PDB entry 6J7I | X-ray diffraction, 3.30 A resolution | chain A

== Chain A ==
Protein: Heme oxygenase 1, NADPH--cytochrome P450 reductase
Organism: Rattus norvegicus
Notes: EC 1.14.14.18, 1.6.2.4
Reference sequence: chimeric construct of P06762, P00388: residues 1-235 from P06762 (HMOX1_RAT) positions 1-235 (same numbers); residues 237-853 from P00388 positions 58-674 (UniProt number = residue number - 179)
Amino-acid sequence (873 residues; each row starts with the number of its first residue; numbers below 1 keep their minus sign (Met-19 is residue -19)):
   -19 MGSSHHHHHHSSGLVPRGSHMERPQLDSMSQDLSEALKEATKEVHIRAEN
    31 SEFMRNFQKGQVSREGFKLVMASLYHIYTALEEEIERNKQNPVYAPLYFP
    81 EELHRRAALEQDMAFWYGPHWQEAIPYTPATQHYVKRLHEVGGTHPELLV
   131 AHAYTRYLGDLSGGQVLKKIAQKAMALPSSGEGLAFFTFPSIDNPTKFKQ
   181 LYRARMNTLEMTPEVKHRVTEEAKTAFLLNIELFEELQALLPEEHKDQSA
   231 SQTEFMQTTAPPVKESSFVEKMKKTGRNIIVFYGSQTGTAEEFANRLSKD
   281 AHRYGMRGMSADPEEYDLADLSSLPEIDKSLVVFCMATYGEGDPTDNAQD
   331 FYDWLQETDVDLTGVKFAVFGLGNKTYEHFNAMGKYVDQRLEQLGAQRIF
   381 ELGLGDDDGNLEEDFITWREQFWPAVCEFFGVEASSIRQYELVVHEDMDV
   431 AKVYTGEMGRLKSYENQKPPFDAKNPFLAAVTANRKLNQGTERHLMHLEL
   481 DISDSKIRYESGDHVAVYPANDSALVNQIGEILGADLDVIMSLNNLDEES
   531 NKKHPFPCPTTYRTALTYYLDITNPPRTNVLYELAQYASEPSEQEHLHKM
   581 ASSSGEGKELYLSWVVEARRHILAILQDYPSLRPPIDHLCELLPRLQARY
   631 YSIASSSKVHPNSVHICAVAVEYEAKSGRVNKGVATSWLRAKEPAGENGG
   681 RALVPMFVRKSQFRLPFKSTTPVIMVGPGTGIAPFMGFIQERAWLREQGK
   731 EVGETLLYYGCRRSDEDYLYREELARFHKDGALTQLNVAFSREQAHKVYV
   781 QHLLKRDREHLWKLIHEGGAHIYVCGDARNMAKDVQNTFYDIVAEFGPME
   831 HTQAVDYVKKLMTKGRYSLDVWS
Not modelled in the structure: -19 to 9, 223-245, 675-681
Sequence notes: initiating methionine (-19); expression tag (-18 to 0); engineered mutation Pro222 (Thr in P06762), Ala230 (Pro in P06762); linker (236)
UniProt features mapped onto this chain:
  - binding site (heme b): Lys18, His25, Tyr134, Arg183
  - site: Asp140 (Important for catalytic activity)
  - modified residue: Ser229 (Phosphoserine)
  - binding site (FMN): Ser265 to Ala270, Ala317 to Gly320, Leu352 to Asn361, Asp387
Ion coordination: heme Fe near His25 (its only coordinating residue here)
Ligand contacts:
  - FAD (flavin-adenine dinucleotide): His494, Asn554, Arg599, Arg629, Tyr630, Tyr631, Ser632, Cys647, Ala648, Val649, Val651, Tyr653, Gly663, Val664, Ala665, Thr666, Thr710, Ala713, Asp850, Trp852, Ser853
  - FMN (flavin mononucleotide): Val146, Lys149, Ser265, Gln266, Thr267, Gly268, Thr269, Ala270, Ala317, Thr318, Tyr319, Gly320, Gly322, Leu352, Gly353, Asn354, Tyr357, His359, Phe360, Asn361, Asp387, Leu391
  - heme (HEM): Ser14, Lys18, His25, Ala28, Glu29, Met34, Gln38, Tyr134, Thr135, Arg136, Leu138, Gly139, Ser142, Gly143, Leu147, Lys179, Arg183, Phe207, Asn210, Phe214

== In short ==
Chain A binds heme, flavin-adenine dinucleotide and flavin mononucleotide. From UniProt: 4 heme b-binding
residues and 21 FMN-binding residues.
Chain A is Heme oxygenase 1, NADPH--cytochrome P450 reductase (Rattus norvegicus); the structure, Fusion
protein of heme oxygenase-1 and NADPH cytochrome P450 reductase (15aa), was determined by X-ray diffraction,
deposited together with 6J79 and 6J7A.
